6OZI - chains A and D of the 4 polymer chains in the assembly; structure by X-ray diffraction, 2.30 A resolution.

[Chain A]
Molecule: endonuclease V isoform X2
Source organism: Ciona intestinalis
UniProt: A0A3Q0JV13 (A0A3Q0JV13_CIOIN); residues 2-245 here = UniProt positions 2-245
Sequence (244 residues; row label = number of the first residue in the row):
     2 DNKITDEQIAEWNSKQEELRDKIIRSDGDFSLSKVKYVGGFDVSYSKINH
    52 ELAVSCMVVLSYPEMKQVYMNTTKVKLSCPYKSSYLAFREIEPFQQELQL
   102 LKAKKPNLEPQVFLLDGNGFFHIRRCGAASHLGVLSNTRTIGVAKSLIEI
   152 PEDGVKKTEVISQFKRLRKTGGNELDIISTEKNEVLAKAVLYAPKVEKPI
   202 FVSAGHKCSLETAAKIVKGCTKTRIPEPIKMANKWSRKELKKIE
Construct notes: engineered mutation Asn-234 (Asp in A0A3Q0JV13)
Ion coordination: K+: Asn-72, Thr-73
Reported in the primary citation:
  - binding site for DNA/RNA (chain D): Ile-5, Lys-48, Pro-81, Lys-83
  - binding site for DNA/RNA: Tyr-46, Tyr-82, Ser-84 to Ala-88, Asn-119 to Ala-129, Ile-149
  - catalytic residues: Glu-91 (proposed by the authors, not directly observed)

[Chain D]
Molecule: DNA/RNA
Sequence (23 nucleotides; each row starts with the number of its first residue):
     1 CCGCIATATGCAGCATTCCACGG
Disordered / not traced: 1-3
Ion coordination: K+ site 1: DT16, DT17 (shared with 1 residue of chain C); K+ site 2: DT17 (shared with 1 residue of chain C)

[How chain A and chain D interact]
Pairs across the interface (21):
  Ile-5(A) / DA20(D)  sugar contact
  Thr-6(A) / DC21(D)  sugar contact
  Asp-7(A) / DC21(D)  sugar contact
  Asp-7(A) / DG22(D)  phosphate contact
  Lys-48(A) / DT17(D)  hydrogen bond to the phosphate
  Lys-48(A) / DC18(D)  salt bridge to the phosphate
  Tyr-82(A) / DA20(D)  base contact
  Lys-83(A) / DC19(D)  hydrogen bond to the base
  Lys-83(A) / DA20(D)  hydrogen bond to the base
  Lys-83(A) / DC21(D)  hydrogen bond to the base
  Lys-196(A) / DA12(D)  sugar contact
  Val-197(A) / DA12(D)  phosphate contact
  Val-197(A) / DG13(D)  phosphate contact
  Glu-198(A) / DG13(D)  hydrogen bond to the phosphate
  Lys-199(A) / DG13(D)  hydrogen bond to the phosphate
  Lys-199(A) / DC14(D)  salt bridge to the phosphate
  Thr-224(A) / DC11(D)  phosphate contact
  Thr-224(A) / DA12(D)  phosphate contact
  Arg-225(A) / DA12(D)  hydrogen bond to the phosphate
  Arg-225(A) / DG13(D)  salt bridge to the phosphate
  Lys-231(A) / DC11(D)  salt bridge to the phosphate
Other interface residues (no listed pair), chain A (16 interface residues in all): Ile-10, Pro-81, Lys-235
Other interface residues (no listed pair), chain D (11 interface residues in all): DG10

[Summary]
16 residues of chain A and 11 residues of chain D are in contact, with 7 hydrogen bonds and 4 salt bridges.
Among the polar pairs are Lys-83(A)/DC19(D), Lys-83(A)/DA20(D) and Lys-83(A)/DC21(D). Asn-72(A) and Thr-73(A)
coordinate K+. The paper reports the catalytic residue Glu-91(A); a binding site for DNA/RNA at Tyr-46(A),
Tyr-82(A) and Ser-84(A) among others.
Here chain A is endonuclease V isoform X2 (Ciona intestinalis) and chain D is DNA/RNA. Entry 6OZI (Crystal
structure of Ciona intestinalis (Ci) Endonuclease V (D234N) in complex with a 23mer DNA containing ...) was
determined by X-ray diffraction together with 6OZF, 6OZG, 6OZH, 6OZJ, 6OZK, 6OZL and 7 further entries from
the same study.
